PDB entry 8A8W | electron microscopy, 4.29 A resolution (low resolution: residue-level contacts below are approximate; hydrogen-bond / salt-bridge calls are withheld) | chains E and F of the 7 polymer chains in the assembly

# Chain E (and F)
Name: ATP-dependent Clp protease ATP-binding subunit ClpC1
Source organism: Mycobacterium tuberculosis
Notes: EC 3.4.-.-; chain F of this document is another copy of the same molecule, construct and numbering; everything in this record applies to it too
UniProtKB: P9WPC9 (CLPC1_MYCTU); residue numbers follow UniProt; this construct covers 1-848
Amino-acid sequence (856 residues; each row starts with the number of its first residue):
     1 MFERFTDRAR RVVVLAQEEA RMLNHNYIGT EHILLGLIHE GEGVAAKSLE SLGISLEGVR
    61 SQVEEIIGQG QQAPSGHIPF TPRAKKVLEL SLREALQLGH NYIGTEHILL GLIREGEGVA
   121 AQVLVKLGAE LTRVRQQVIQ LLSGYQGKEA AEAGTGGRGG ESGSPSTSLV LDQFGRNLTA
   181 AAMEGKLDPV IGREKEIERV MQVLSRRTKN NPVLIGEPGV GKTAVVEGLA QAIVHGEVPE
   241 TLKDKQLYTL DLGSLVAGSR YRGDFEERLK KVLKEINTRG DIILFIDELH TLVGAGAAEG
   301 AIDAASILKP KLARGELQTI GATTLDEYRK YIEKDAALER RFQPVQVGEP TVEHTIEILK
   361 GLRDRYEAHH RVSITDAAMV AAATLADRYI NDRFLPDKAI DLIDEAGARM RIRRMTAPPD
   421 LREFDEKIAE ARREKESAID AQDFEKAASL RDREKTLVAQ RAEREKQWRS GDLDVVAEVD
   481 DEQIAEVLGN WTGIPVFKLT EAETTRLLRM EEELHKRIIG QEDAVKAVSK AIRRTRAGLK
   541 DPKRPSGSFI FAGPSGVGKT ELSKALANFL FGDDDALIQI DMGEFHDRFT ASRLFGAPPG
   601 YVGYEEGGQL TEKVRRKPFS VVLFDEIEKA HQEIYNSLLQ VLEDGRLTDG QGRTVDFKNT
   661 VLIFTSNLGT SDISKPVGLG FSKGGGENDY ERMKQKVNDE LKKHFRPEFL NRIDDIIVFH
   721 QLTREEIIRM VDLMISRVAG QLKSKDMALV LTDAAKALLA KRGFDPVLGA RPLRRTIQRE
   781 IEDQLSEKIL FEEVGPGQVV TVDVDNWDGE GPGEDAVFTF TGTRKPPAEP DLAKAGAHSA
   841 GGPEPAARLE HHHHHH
Disordered / not traced: 1-167, 296-301, 416-475, 671-689, 822-856 (chain F: 1-169, 256-262, 294-302, 421-474, 595-608, 671-686, 822-856)
Differences from the reference sequence: expression tag (849-856)
Residues lining bound ligands:
  - ADP (adenosine-5'-diphosphate), molecule 1: Asp188, Pro189, Val190, Ile191, Gly192, Arg193, Glu217, Pro218, Gly219, Val220, Gly221, Lys222, Thr223, Ala224, Ile358, Leu362, Pro396, Ile400
  - ADP, molecule 2: Arg517, Ile518, Ile519, Ser555, Gly556, Val557, Gly558, Lys559, Thr560, Glu561, Asn667, Met730, Ala770, Arg771, Arg774
Swiss-Prot annotation at these positions:
  - binding site (ATP): Gly216 to Thr223, Gly553 to Thr560
What the authors report for this chain:
  - mutagenesis - F444A: increased catalytic activity (ATPase activity)
  - mutagenesis - F444A: unchanged catalytic activity on FITC-casein
  - mutagenesis - F444A: unchanged catalytic activity on GFPssra

# Interface between chain E and chain F
Residue-residue contacts (61):
  Lys195(E) with Asn490(F)
  Glu198(E) with Arg409(F)
  Arg199(E) with Glu405(F); Trp491(F)
  Gln202(E) with Glu405(F); Ala408(F); Arg409(F)
  Val203(E) with Glu405(F)
  Ser205(E) with Ala408(F); Arg411(F); Ile412(F)
  Arg206(E) with Asp401(F); Asp404(F); Glu405(F)
  Arg207(E) with Tyr366(F); His369(F); Asp404(F)
  Thr208(E) with Tyr366(F); Asp404(F)
  Lys209(E) with Arg393(F); Asp397(F); Asp401(F)
  Pro239(E) with Ile412(F)
  Glu240(E) with Met415(F); Ala417(F)
  Thr241(E) with Met415(F)
  Glu333(E) with Glu288(F)
  Lys334(E) with Glu288(F)
  Asp335(E) with Glu288(F)
  Ala336(E) with Glu288(F)
  Glu339(E) with Glu288(F)
  Arg340(E) with Thr223(F)
  Gln343(E) with Asp401(F)
  Leu499(E) with Leu790(F)
  Thr504(E) with Leu790(F)
  Leu507(E) with Leu790(F)
  Leu508(E) with Glu787(F); Leu790(F)
  Lys530(E) with Asp783(F)
  Arg533(E) with Glu787(F); Leu790(F)
  Arg534(E) with Ser786(F)
  Ala537(E) with Ser786(F); Ile789(F)
  Leu539(E) with Arg737(F); Gln741(F); Glu782(F); Leu785(F); Ile789(F)
  Lys540(E) with Arg737(F); Gln741(F)
  Asp541(E) with Arg737(F)
  Pro542(E) with Gln741(F)
  Arg544(E) with Arg775(F)
  Asn636(E) with Glu584(F)
  Asn711(E) with Leu768(F)
  Arg712(E) with Arg771(F)
  Ile713(E) with Arg775(F)
  Asp714(E) with Arg775(F); Arg779(F)
  Asp715(E) with Arg779(F)
Also at the interface, not in a pair above, chain E (42 interface residues in all): Met201, Ser306, Pro344
Also at the interface, not in a pair above, chain F (41 interface residues in all): Asp188, Gly253, Asp287, His290, His370, Thr416, Val738, Leu742, Lys745, Gln778

# In short
Chain E and chain F form an interface of 42 and 41 residues respectively. Bound to chain E: ADP. From UniProt:
16 ATP-binding residues on chain E. The paper reports that F444A of chain E increases catalytic activity
(ATPase activity); F444A of chain E leaves catalytic activity on FITC-casein unchanged.
Chain E and chain F are both ATP-dependent Clp protease ATP-binding subunit ClpC1 (Mycobacterium
tuberculosis); the structure, Mycobacterium tuberculosis ClpC1 hexamer structure bound to the natural product
antibiotic Ecumycin (class 1), was determined by electron microscopy, deposited together with 8A8U and 8A8V.
